6OOG - chain A; structure by X-ray diffraction, 2.02 A resolution.

Chain A:
Protein: Triosephosphate isomerase
From: Taenia solium
Notes: EC 5.3.1.1
Reference sequence: Q9GTX8 (TPIS_TAESO); residue numbers follow UniProt; this construct covers 1-250
Amino-acid sequence (253 residues; each row starts with the number of its first residue; numbers below 1 keep their minus sign (Gly-2 is residue -2)):
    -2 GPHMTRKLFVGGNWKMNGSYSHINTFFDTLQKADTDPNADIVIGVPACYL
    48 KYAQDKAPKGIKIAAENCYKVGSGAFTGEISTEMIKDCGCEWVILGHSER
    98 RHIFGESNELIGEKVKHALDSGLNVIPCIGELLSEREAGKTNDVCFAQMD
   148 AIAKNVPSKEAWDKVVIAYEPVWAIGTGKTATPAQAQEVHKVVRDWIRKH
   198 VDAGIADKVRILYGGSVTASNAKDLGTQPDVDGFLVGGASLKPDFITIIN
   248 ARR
Not modelled in the structure: -2
Construct notes: expression tag (-2 to 0)
Ion coordination: Na+: Gln51, Asp52, Ala54
Residues lining bound ligands: 2-phosphoglycolic acid (PGA): Asn10, Lys12, His94, Glu167, Ala171, Ile172, Gly173, Gly212, Ser213, Val214, Leu232, Val233, Gly234, Gly235
Reported in the primary citation:
  - catalytic residues: Lys12, His94, Glu167
  - binding site for 2-phosphoglycolic acid: Lys12, His94, Glu167, Ser213
  - conformationally variable residues (loop rearrangement): Gly175

Overview:
Ligands of chain A: 2-phosphoglycolic acid. The Na+ site is built by Gln51, Asp52 and Ala54. From the paper:
catalytic residues Lys12, His94 and Glu167; a binding site for 2-phosphoglycolic acid at Lys12, His94 and
Glu167 among others.
Chain A is Triosephosphate isomerase (Taenia solium); the structure, Crystal structure of triosephosphate
isomerase from Taenia Solium in complex with 2PG, was determined by X-ray diffraction, deposited together with
6OOI.
